Entry 7EMC (X-ray diffraction, 1.90 A resolution); this record covers chains A and C of the 3 polymer chains in the assembly.

# Chain A
Molecule: Leucocyte antigen
From: Sus scrofa
Reference sequence: O19075 (O19075_PIG); residues 1-275 here correspond to UniProt positions 22-296 (UniProt number = residue number + 21)
Sequence (275 residues; each row starts with the number of its first residue):
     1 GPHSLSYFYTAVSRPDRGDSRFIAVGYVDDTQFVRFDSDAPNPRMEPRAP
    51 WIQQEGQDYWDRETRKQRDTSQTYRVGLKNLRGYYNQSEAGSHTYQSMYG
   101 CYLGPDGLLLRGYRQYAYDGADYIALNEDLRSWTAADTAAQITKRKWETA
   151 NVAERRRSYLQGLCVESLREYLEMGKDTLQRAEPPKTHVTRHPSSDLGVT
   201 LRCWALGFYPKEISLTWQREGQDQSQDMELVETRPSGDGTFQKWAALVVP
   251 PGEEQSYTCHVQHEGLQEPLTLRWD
Cystine bridges: Cys101-Cys164, Cys203-Cys259

# Chain C
Molecule: Ala-thr-glu-ile-arg-glu-leu-leu-val
Sequence (9 residues; each row starts with the number of its first residue):
     1 ATEIRELLV

# How chain A and chain C interact
Residue-residue contacts (46; chain A residue first):
  Leu5(A) with Ala1(C)
  Tyr7(A) with Ala1(C), hydrogen bond (side chain-backbone); Thr2(C)
  Tyr9(A) with Thr2(C); Glu6(C)
  Met45(A) with Thr2(C)
  Glu63(A) with Ala1(C); Thr2(C), hydrogen bond (side chain-backbone)
  Lys66(A) with Ala1(C); Thr2(C), hydrogen bond (side chain-backbone); Glu3(C); Ile4(C)
  Gln67(A) with Thr2(C), hydrogen bond
  Thr73(A) with Glu6(C); Leu8(C)
  Tyr74(A) with Glu6(C), hydrogen bond
  Val76(A) with Leu8(C), hydrophobic
  Gly77(A) with Leu8(C); Val9(C)
  Asn80(A) with Val9(C), hydrogen bond (side chain-backbone)
  Leu81(A) with Val9(C), hydrophobic
  Tyr84(A) with Val9(C), hydrogen bond (side chain-backbone)
  Tyr95(A) with Val9(C)
  Tyr99(A) with Thr2(C); Glu3(C), hydrogen bond (side chain-backbone)
  Arg114(A) with Glu3(C), salt bridge; Glu6(C), salt bridge
  Tyr116(A) with Glu6(C), hydrogen bond
  Tyr123(A) with Val9(C), hydrophobic
  Thr143(A) with Val9(C), hydrogen bond (side chain-backbone)
  Lys146(A) with Leu8(C); Val9(C), hydrogen bond (side chain-backbone)
  Trp147(A) with Leu7(C); Leu8(C), hydrogen bond (side chain-backbone); Val9(C), hydrophobic
  Ala150(A) with Leu7(C), hydrophobic
  Arg156(A) with Glu3(C), salt bridge; Arg5(C); Glu6(C); Leu7(C)
  Tyr159(A) with Ala1(C), hydrogen bond (side chain-backbone); Thr2(C); Glu3(C)
  Leu163(A) with Ala1(C), hydrophobic
  Ser167(A) with Ala1(C), hydrogen bond (side chain-backbone)
  Tyr171(A) with Ala1(C), hydrogen bond (side chain-backbone)
Other interface residues (no listed pair), chain A (32 interface residues in all): Tyr59, Thr70, Val152, Arg155

# In short
32 residues of chain A and 9 residues of chain C are in contact; the contacts include 15 hydrogen bonds and 3
salt bridges. Polar pairs include Arg114(A)-Glu3(C), Arg114(A)-Glu6(C) and Arg156(A)-Glu3(C).
Chain A is Leucocyte antigen (Sus scrofa) and chain C is Ala-thr-glu-ile-arg-glu-leu-leu-val; the structure,
Mooring Stone-Like Arg114 Pulls Diverse Bulged Peptides: First Insight into African Swine Fever Virus-Derived
T Cell ..., was determined by X-ray diffraction (same publication as 7EM9, 7EMA, 7EMB and 7EMD).
